PDB entry 7KK8 | X-ray diffraction, 2.70 A resolution | chains B and C of the 4 polymer chains in the assembly

[Chain B]
Protein: Putative fluoride ion transporter CrcB
Source organism: Escherichia coli
UniProt: Q6J5N4 (Q6J5N4_ECOLX); residues 2-126 here = UniProt positions 2-126
Chain sequence (126 residues; numbered 1 to 126; the number before each row is that of its first residue):
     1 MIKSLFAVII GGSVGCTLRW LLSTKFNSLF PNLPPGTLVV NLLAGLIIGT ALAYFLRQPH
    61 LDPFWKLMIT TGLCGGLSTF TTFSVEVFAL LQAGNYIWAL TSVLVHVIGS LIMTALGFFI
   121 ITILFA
Disordered / not traced: 126
Differences from the reference sequence: initiating methionine (1); conflict K25 (Arg in Q6J5N4); engineered mutation T81 (Ser in Q6J5N4)
Metal / ion sites: Na+: G75, S78 (shared with 2 residues of chain A)

[Chain C]
Protein: monobody M9
Source organism: Escherichia coli
Notes: antibody fragment or engineered binder
Chain sequence (97 residues; numbered 0 to 96; the number before each row is that of its first residue; numbering starts at 0):
     0 GSVSSVPTKL EVVAATPTSL LISWDAPAVT VVHYVITYGE TGGNSPVQEF TVPGSKSTAT
    60 ISGLKPGVDY TITVYTMYYS YSDLYSYSSP ISINYRT
Disordered / not traced: 0

[Chain B / chain C interface]
Pairs across the interface - 18 pairs, chain B then chain C:
  W20(B) with Y80(C)
  S23(B) with Y80(C)
  T24(B) with Y80(C)
  N27(B) with Y80(C)
  S28(B) with V2(C)
  P31(B) with T29(C)
  T82(B) with Y80(C)
  V85(B) with Y78(C)
  E86(B) with Y78(C)
  F88(B) with Y84(C)
  A89(B) with Y78(C), hydrophobic; Y84(C)
  L90(B) with T29(C)
  Q92(B) with V31(C); Y84(C), hydrogen bond
  A93(B) with V30(C); V31(C); S54(C)
Other interface residues (no listed pair), chain B (16 interface residues in all): R19, N32
Other interface residues (no listed pair), chain C (11 interface residues in all): A27, V28, G53

[Summary]
16 residues of chain B face 11 of chain C across their interface, with 1 hydrogen bond. Its one
hydrogen-bonded contact is Q92(B)-Y84(C). G75(B) and S78(B) form the Na+ site.
Chain B is Putative fluoride ion transporter CrcB and chain C is monobody M9, both from Escherichia coli; the
structure, Fluoride channel Fluc-Ec2 mutant S81T with bromide, was determined by X-ray diffraction (same
publication as 7KK9, 7KKA, 7KKB and 7KKR).
